PDB entry 2C7C | electron microscopy, 7.70 A resolution (low resolution: residue-level contacts below are approximate; hydrogen-bond / salt-bridge calls are withheld) | chains B and C of the 21 polymer chains in the assembly

# Chain B (and C)
Name: 60 kDa chaperonin
Source organism: Escherichia coli
Notes: chain C of this document is another copy of the same molecule, construct and numbering; everything in this record applies to it too
UniProt: P0A6F5 (CH60_ECOLI); residues 2-548 here correspond to UniProt positions 1-547 (UniProt number = residue number - 1)
Chain sequence (547 residues; each row starts with the number of its first residue):
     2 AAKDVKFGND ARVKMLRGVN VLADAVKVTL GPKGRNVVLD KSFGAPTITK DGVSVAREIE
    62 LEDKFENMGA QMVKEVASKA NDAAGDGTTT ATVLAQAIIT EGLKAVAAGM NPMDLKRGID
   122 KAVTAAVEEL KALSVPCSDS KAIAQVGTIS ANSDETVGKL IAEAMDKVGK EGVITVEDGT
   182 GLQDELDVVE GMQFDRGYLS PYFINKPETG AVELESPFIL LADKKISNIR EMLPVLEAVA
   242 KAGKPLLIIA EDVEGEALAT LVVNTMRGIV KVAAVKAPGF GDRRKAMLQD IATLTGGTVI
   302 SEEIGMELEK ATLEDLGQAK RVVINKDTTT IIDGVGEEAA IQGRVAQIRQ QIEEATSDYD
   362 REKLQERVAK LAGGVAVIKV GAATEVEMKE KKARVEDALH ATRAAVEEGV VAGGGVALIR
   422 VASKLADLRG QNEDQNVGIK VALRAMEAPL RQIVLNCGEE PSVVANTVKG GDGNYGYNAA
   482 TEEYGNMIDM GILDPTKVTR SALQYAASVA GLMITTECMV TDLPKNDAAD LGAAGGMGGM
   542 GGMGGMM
Unresolved in the structure: 527-548

# Interface between chain B and chain C
Residue-residue contacts - 62 pairs, chain B then chain C:
  Asp25(B) - Phe8(C)
  Ala26(B) - Phe8(C)
  Val29(B) - Phe8(C)
  Lys34(B) - Asn112(C)
  Arg36(B) - Val107(C)
  Arg36(B) - Met111(C)
  Arg36(B) - Pro113(C)
  Arg36(B) - Thr516(C)
  Arg36(B) - Glu518(C)
  Asn37(B) - Thr516(C)
  Asn37(B) - Thr517(C)
  Asn37(B) - Glu518(C)
  Asn37(B) - Cys519(C)
  Val38(B) - Cys519(C)
  Val39(B) - Met69(C)
  Val39(B) - Thr517(C)
  Val39(B) - Cys519(C)
  Val39(B) - Met520(C)
  Val39(B) - Val521(C)
  Leu40(B) - Val521(C)
  Asp41(B) - Met69(C)
  Asp41(B) - Val521(C)
  Asp41(B) - Thr522(C)
  Gly45(B) - Gln72(C)
  Ala46(B) - Gln72(C)
  Ala46(B) - Glu76(C)
  Pro47(B) - Met69(C)
  Pro47(B) - Gln72(C)
  Pro47(B) - Met73(C)
  Ile49(B) - Thr516(C)
  Glu59(B) - Lys4(C)
  Ile60(B) - Val6(C)
  Ile60(B) - Val521(C)
  Glu61(B) - Ala2(C)
  Glu61(B) - Ala3(C)
  Glu61(B) - Lys4(C)
  Leu62(B) - Ala3(C)
  Leu62(B) - Lys4(C)
  Glu63(B) - Ala3(C)
  Asn153(B) - Met114(C)
  Asn153(B) - Arg118(C)
  Ser154(B) - Arg118(C)
  Tyr203(B) - Ile305(C)
  Pro208(B) - Gln348(C)
  Glu209(B) - Gln351(C)
  Thr210(B) - Gln351(C)
  Ala260(B) - Ile305(C)
  Ala384(B) - Lys80(C)
  Ala384(B) - Tyr506(C)
  Thr385(B) - Glu76(C)
  Thr385(B) - Lys80(C)
  Thr385(B) - Tyr506(C)
  Thr385(B) - Ser509(C)
  Glu386(B) - Glu76(C)
  Glu386(B) - Lys80(C)
  Val387(B) - Glu76(C)
  Val387(B) - Val510(C)
  Val387(B) - Leu513(C)
  Glu388(B) - Ser509(C)
  Glu388(B) - Leu513(C)
  Lys390(B) - Glu76(C)
  Glu391(B) - Leu513(C)
Interface residues without a listed pair, chain B (37 interface residues in all): Val22, Pro33, Thr181, Arg395
Interface residues without a listed pair, chain C (34 interface residues in all): Lys65, Asn68, Glu355, Thr357

# Summary
Chain B and chain C form an interface of 37 and 34 residues respectively.
Both chains are 60 kDa chaperonin (Escherichia coli). Entry 2C7C (Fitted coordinates for groel-ATP7-groes
cryo-EM complex (emd-1180)) was determined by electron microscopy, deposited together with 2C7D.
